8FKJ - chains 7 and U of the 27 polymer chains in the assembly; structure by electron microscopy, 4.20 A resolution (low resolution: residue-level contacts below are approximate; hydrogen-bond / salt-bridge calls are withheld).

Chain 7:
Name: ATP synthase subunit d, mitochondrial
Organism: Saccharomyces cerevisiae
UniProtKB: P30902 (ATP7_YEAST); residues 3-173 here correspond to UniProt positions 4-174 (UniProt number = residue number + 1)
Chain sequence (171 residues; numbered 3 to 173; the number before each row is that of its first residue):
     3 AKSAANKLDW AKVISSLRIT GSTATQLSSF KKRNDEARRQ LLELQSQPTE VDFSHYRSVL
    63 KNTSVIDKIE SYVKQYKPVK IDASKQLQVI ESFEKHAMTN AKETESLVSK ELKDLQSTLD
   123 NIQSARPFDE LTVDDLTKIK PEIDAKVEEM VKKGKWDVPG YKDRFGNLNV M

Chain U:
Name: ATP synthase subunit f, mitochondrial
Organism: Saccharomyces cerevisiae
UniProtKB: Q06405 (ATPK_YEAST); residues 1-85 here correspond to UniProt positions 7-91 (UniProt number = residue number + 6)
Chain sequence (85 residues; row label = number of the first residue in the row):
     1 VSTLIPPKVV SSKNIGSAPN AKRIANVVHF YKSLPQGPAP AIKANTRLAR YKAKYFDGDN
    61 ASGKPLWHFA LGIIAFGYSM EYYFH

Chain 7 / chain U interface:
Contacting residue pairs (19):
  Ser-24(7) with Pro-6(U)
  Ala-26(7) with Ser-2(U)
  Thr-27(7) with Pro-6(U)
  Ser-30(7) with Ser-2(U); Thr-3(U)
  Ala-99(7) with Ile-5(U); Lys-8(U)
  Asn-102(7) with Lys-8(U)
  Ala-103(7) with Lys-8(U)
  Thr-106(7) with Val-10(U)
  Asn-123(7) with Phe-30(U)
  Ser-126(7) with Pro-35(U)
  Ala-127(7) with Phe-30(U); Ser-33(U)
  Pro-129(7) with Leu-34(U); Gly-37(U)
  Glu-132(7) with Gly-37(U); Pro-38(U)
  Ile-141(7) with Lys-32(U)
Also at the interface, not in a pair above, chain 7 (18 interface residues in all): Ile-21, Leu-29, Glu-105, Thr-120
Also at the interface, not in a pair above, chain U (18 interface residues in all): Val-1, Pro-7, Ser-11, Val-28, Ala-39

Summary:
The chain 7/chain U interface involves 18 residues from each chain.
Chain 7 is ATP synthase subunit d, mitochondrial and chain U is ATP synthase subunit f, mitochondrial, both
from Saccharomyces cerevisiae; the structure, Yeast ATP Synthase in conformation-3, at pH 6, was determined by
electron microscopy (same publication as 8F29, 8F39 and 8FL8).
